2Z7K - chain A; structure by X-ray diffraction, 1.28 A resolution.

Chain A:
Molecule: Queuine tRNA-ribosyltransferase
Source organism: Zymomonas mobilis
Notes: EC 2.4.2.29
Reference sequence: P28720 (TGT_ZYMMO); residue numbers follow UniProt; this construct covers 1-386
Sequence (386 residues; row label = number of the first residue in the row):
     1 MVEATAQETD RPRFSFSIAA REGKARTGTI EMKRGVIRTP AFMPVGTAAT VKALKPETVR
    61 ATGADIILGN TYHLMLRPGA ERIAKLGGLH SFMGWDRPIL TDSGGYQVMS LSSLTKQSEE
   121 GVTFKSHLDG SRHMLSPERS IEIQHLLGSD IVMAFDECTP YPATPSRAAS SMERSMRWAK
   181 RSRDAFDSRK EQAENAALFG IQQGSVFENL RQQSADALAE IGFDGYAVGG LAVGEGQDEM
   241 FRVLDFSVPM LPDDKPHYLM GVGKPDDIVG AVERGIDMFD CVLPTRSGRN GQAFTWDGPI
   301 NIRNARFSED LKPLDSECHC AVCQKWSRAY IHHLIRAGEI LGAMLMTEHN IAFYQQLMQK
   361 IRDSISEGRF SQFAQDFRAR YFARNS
Disordered / not traced: 1-10, 108, 112-114, 126-130, 383-386
Bound ions: Zn2+: Cys318, Cys320, Cys323, His349
Residues lining bound ligands: 2-Amino-lin-Benzogunaine (BGU; 2,6-diamino-1,7-dihydro-8H-imidazo[4,5-g]quinazolin-8-one): Asp102, Ser103, Gly105, Tyr106, Asp156, Cys158, Ile201, Gln203, Gly229, Gly230, Leu231, Ala232, Val233, Met260, Gly261
Swiss-Prot annotation at these positions:
  - region (RNA binding): Gly261 to Asp267, Thr285 to Arg289
  - active site: Asp102 (Proton acceptor), Asp280 (Nucleophile)
  - binding site (substrate): Asp102 to Tyr106, Asp156, Gln203, Gly230
  - binding site (Zn(2+)): Cys318, Cys320, Cys323, His349
  - mutagenesis: Ser103 (S103A: Strongly reduces activity), Asp156 (D156A: Abolishes catalytic activity), Asp280 (D280N: Abolishes catalytic activity)

Summary:
Chain A binds 2-Amino-lin-Benzogunaine. Cys318, Cys320, Cys323 and His349 form the Zn2+ site. UniProt lists
active-site residues Asp102 and Asp280, 8 substrate-binding residues, 4 Zn2+-binding residues and 3
mutagenesis sites.
Chain A is Queuine tRNA-ribosyltransferase (Zymomonas mobilis); the structure, tRNA-Guanine transglycosylase
(TGT) in complex with 2-Amino-lin-Benzoguanine, was determined by X-ray diffraction, deposited together with
3C2Y.
